8GLW - chains B and D of the 11 polymer chains in the assembly; structure by electron microscopy, 3.51 A resolution.

# Chain B (and D)
Molecule: Transposon Tn7 transposition protein TnsC
Source organism: Escherichia coli
Notes: chain D of this document is another copy of the same molecule, construct and numbering; everything in this record applies to it too
UniProtKB: P05846 (TNSC_ECOLX); numbering as in UniProt (aligned over 1-503)
Amino-acid sequence (523 residues; row label = number of the first residue in the row):
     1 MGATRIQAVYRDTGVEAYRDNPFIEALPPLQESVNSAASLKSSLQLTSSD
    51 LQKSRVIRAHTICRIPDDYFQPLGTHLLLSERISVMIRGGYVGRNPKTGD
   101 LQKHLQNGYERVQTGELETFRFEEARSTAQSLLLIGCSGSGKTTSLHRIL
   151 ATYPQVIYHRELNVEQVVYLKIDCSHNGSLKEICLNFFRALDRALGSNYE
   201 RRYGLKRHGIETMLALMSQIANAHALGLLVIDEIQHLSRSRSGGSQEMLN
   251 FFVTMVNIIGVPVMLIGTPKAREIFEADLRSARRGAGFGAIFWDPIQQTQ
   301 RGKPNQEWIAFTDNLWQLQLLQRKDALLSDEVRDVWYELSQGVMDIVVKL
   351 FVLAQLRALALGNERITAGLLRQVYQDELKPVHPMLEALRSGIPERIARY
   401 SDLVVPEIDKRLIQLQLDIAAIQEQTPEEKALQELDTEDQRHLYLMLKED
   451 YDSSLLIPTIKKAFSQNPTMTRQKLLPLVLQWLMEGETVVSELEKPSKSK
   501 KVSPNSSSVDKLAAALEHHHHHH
Not modelled in the structure: 1-2, 486-523
Construct notes: engineered mutation Gly2 (Ser in P05846); expression tag (504-523)

# How chain B and chain D interact
Contacting residue pairs (10):
  Arg5(B) - Arg201(D)
  Arg5(B) - Lys206(D)
  Gln7(B) - Arg201(D)
  Tyr158(B) - Arg201(D)
  Glu165(B) - Lys206(D)  salt bridge
  Leu195(B) - Lys206(D)
  Gly196(B) - Leu205(D)
  Gly196(B) - Lys206(D)  hydrogen bond (backbone-backbone)
  Gly196(B) - Arg207(D)
  Ser197(B) - Arg207(D)
Also at the interface, not in a pair above, chain B (9 interface residues in all): Asn198, His224

# Overview
9 residues of chain B and 4 residues of chain D are in contact; the contacts include 1 hydrogen bond and 1
salt bridge. Polar pairs include Glu165(B)-Lys206(D) and Gly196(B)-Lys206(D).
Both chains are Transposon Tn7 transposition protein TnsC (Escherichia coli). Entry 8GLW (CryoEM structure of
the TnsC(1-503)-TnsD(1-318)-DNA complex in a 7:2:1 stoichiometry from E. coli Tn7) was determined by electron
microscopy, deposited together with 8GLU, 8GLX, 8VCJ and 8VCT.
